3UN4 - chains Q and R of the 28 polymer chains in the assembly; structure by X-ray diffraction, 3.40 A resolution.

[Chain Q]
Protein: Proteasome component PRE6
Source organism: Saccharomyces cerevisiae
Notes: EC 3.4.25.1
UniProtKB: P40303 (PSA7_YEAST); residues -1 to 252 here correspond to UniProt positions 1-254 (UniProt number = residue number + 2)
Sequence (254 residues; each row starts with the number of its first residue; numbers below 1 keep their minus sign (Met-1 is residue -1)):
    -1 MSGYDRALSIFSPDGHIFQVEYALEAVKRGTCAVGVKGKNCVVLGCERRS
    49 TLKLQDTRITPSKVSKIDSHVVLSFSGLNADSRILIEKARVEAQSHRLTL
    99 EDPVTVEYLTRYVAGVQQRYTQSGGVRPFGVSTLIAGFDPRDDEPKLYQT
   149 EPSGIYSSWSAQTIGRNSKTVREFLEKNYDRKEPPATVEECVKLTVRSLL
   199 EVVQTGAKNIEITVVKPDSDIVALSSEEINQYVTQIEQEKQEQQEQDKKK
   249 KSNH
Disordered / not traced: -1 to 0, 242-252
Curated features (UniProtKB/Swiss-Prot):
  - modified residue: Thr58 (Phosphothreonine)

[Chain R]
Protein: Proteasome component PUP2
Source organism: Saccharomyces cerevisiae
Notes: EC 3.4.25.1
UniProtKB: P32379 (PSA5_YEAST); residues -7 to 252 here correspond to UniProt positions 1-260 (UniProt number = residue number + 8)
Sequence (260 residues; numbered -7 to 252; the number before each row is that of its first residue; numbers below 1 keep their minus sign (Met-7 is residue -7)):
    -7 MFLTRSEYDRGVSTFSPEGRLFQVEYSLEAIKLGSTAIGIATKEGVVLGV
    43 EKRATSPLLESDSIEKIVEIDRHIGCAMSGLTADARSMIEHARTAAVTHN
    93 LYYDEDINVESLTQSVCDLALRFGEGASGEERLMSRPFGVALLIAGHDAD
   143 DGYQLFHAEPSGTFYRYNAKAIGSGSEGAQAELLNEWHSSLTLKEAELLV
   193 LKILKQVMEEKLDENNAQLSCITKQDGFKIYDNEKTAELIKELKEKEAAE
   243 SPEEADVEMS
Disordered / not traced: -7 to 0, 243-252

[How chain Q and chain R interact]
Pairs across the interface (62; chain Q residue first):
  Asp3(Q) with Glu117(R)
  Arg4(Q) with Asp1(R); Glu117(R)
  Ala5(Q) with Val4(R), hydrophobic; Glu117(R), hydrogen bond (backbone-side chain); Ser127(R)
  Ser7(Q) with Ser127(R); Arg128(R)
  Ile8(Q) with Val4(R), hydrophobic; Gln15(R)
  Phe9(Q) with Gln15(R); Tyr18(R); Ser19(R); Ala22(R), hydrophobic; Leu73(R), hydrophobic; Arg128(R); Pro129(R); Gly131(R)
  Ser10(Q) with Tyr18(R)
  Pro11(Q) with Tyr18(R), hydrophobic; Glu21(R)
  Asp12(Q) with Glu21(R)
  Gly13(Q) with Tyr18(R); Glu21(R); Ala22(R)
  His14(Q) with Leu25(R)
  Ile15(Q) with Leu73(R), hydrophobic; Arg128(R)
  Lys35(Q) with Glu52(R), salt bridge
  Gln116(Q) with Ala75(R); Asp76(R)
  Thr119(Q) with Arg128(R), hydrogen bond (backbone-side chain)
  Gln120(Q) with Met126(R); Ser127(R), hydrogen bond (backbone-backbone); Arg128(R); Phe130(R)
  Ser121(Q) with Ser127(R), hydrogen bond (backbone-side chain)
  Gly122(Q) with Ser127(R)
  Ser151(Q) with Ala75(R)
  Gly152(Q) with Ala75(R)
  Ile153(Q) with Ala75(R), hydrophobic
  Ser155(Q) with Leu51(R); Ser55(R)
  Ser156(Q) with Leu51(R); Glu52(R), hydrogen bond (backbone-backbone); Ser55(R), hydrogen bond (backbone-side chain)
  Trp157(Q) with Thr47(R); Ser48(R); Leu50(R); Leu51(R); Glu52(R)
  Ser158(Q) with Leu50(R), hydrogen bond (backbone-backbone); Glu52(R)
  Ala159(Q) with Leu50(R)
  Leu173(Q) with Leu50(R), hydrophobic
  Glu174(Q) with Ser48(R), hydrogen bond; Pro49(R); Leu50(R)
  Arg179(Q) with Pro49(R), hydrogen bond (side chain-backbone); Leu50(R), hydrogen bond (side chain-backbone); Leu51(R), hydrogen bond (side chain-backbone); Glu52(R)
Also at the interface, not in a pair above, chain Q (31 interface residues in all): Arg170, Tyr177
Also at the interface, not in a pair above, chain R (26 interface residues in all): Thr74

[In short]
Chain Q and chain R form an interface of 31 and 26 residues respectively; the contacts include 11 hydrogen
bonds and 1 salt bridge. Among the polar pairs are Lys35(Q)-Glu52(R), Ala5(Q)-Glu117(R) and
Thr119(Q)-Arg128(R).
Here chain Q is Proteasome component PRE6 and chain R is Proteasome component PUP2, both from Saccharomyces
cerevisiae. Entry 3UN4 (Yeast 20S proteasome in complex with PR-957 (morpholine)) was determined by X-ray
diffraction together with 3UN8 from the same study.
